PDB entry 1HQM | X-ray diffraction, 3.30 A resolution | chains A and B of the 5 polymer chains in the assembly

Chain A (and B):
Molecule: DNA-directed RNA polymerase subunit alpha
From: Thermus aquaticus
Notes: EC 2.7.7.6; chain B of this document is another copy of the same molecule, construct and numbering; everything in this record applies to it too
UniProtKB: Q9KWU8 (RPOA_THEAQ); aligned to UniProt positions 1-313 over residues 1-313 (the alignment contains insertions or deletions, so no single offset holds)
Chain sequence (313 residues; numbered 1 to 313; the number before each row is that of its first residue):
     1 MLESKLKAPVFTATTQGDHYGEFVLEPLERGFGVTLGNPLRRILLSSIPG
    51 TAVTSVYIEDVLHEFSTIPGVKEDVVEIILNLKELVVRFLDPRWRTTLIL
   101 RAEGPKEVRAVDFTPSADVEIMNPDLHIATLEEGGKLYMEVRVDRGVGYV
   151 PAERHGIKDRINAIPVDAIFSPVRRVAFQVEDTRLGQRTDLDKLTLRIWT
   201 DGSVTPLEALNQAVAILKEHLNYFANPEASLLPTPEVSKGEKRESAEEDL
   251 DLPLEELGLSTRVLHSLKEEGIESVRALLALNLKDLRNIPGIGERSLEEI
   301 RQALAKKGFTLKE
Not modelled in the structure: 1-5, 229-313 (chain B: 1-2, 232-313)
Construct notes: conflict Arg93 (Met94 in Q9KWU8), Trp94 (Ala95 in Q9KWU8), Arg95 (Ser96 in Q9KWU8), Val111 (Gly112 in Q9KWU8)

Interface between chain A and chain B:
Pairs across the interface (64; chain A residue first):
  Lys7(A) - Tyr223(B)
  Pro9(A) - Tyr223(B)  hydrophobic
  Phe11(A) - Tyr223(B)
  Phe11(A) - Phe224(B)  hydrophobic
  Phe11(A) - Ala225(B)
  Phe11(A) - Pro227(B)
  Phe11(A) - Glu228(B)
  Thr12(A) - Glu228(B)
  Ala13(A) - Glu228(B)  hydrogen bond (backbone-backbone)
  Ala13(A) - Ala229(B)
  Ala13(A) - Ser230(B)
  Thr14(A) - Ser230(B)
  Thr15(A) - Ala229(B)
  Thr15(A) - Ser230(B)  hydrogen bond (backbone-backbone)
  Thr15(A) - Leu231(B)
  Leu25(A) - Tyr223(B)  hydrophobic
  Leu28(A) - His220(B)
  Gly31(A) - Arg42(B)
  Phe32(A) - Ile43(B)  hydrophobic
  Phe32(A) - Ser47(B)
  Phe32(A) - Ile216(B)  hydrophobic
  Phe32(A) - His220(B)
  Val34(A) - Arg42(B)
  Thr35(A) - Pro39(B)
  Thr35(A) - Arg42(B)
  Thr35(A) - Ile43(B)
  Thr35(A) - Leu217(B)
  Leu36(A) - Leu217(B)  hydrophobic
  Leu36(A) - His220(B)
  Leu36(A) - Phe224(B)  hydrophobic
  Pro39(A) - Thr35(B)
  Pro39(A) - Pro39(B)  hydrophobic
  Leu40(A) - Leu221(B)  hydrophobic
  Leu40(A) - Phe224(B)  hydrophobic
  Arg42(A) - Gly31(B)  hydrogen bond (side chain-backbone)
  Arg42(A) - Val34(B)
  Arg42(A) - Thr35(B)  hydrogen bond
  Ile43(A) - Phe32(B)  hydrophobic
  Ile43(A) - Thr35(B)
  Ser47(A) - Phe32(B)
  Leu217(A) - Leu36(B)  hydrophobic
  Leu217(A) - Leu221(B)  hydrophobic
  Lys218(A) - Asn222(B)
  His220(A) - Leu28(B)
  His220(A) - Phe32(B)
  His220(A) - Leu36(B)
  Leu221(A) - Leu36(B)  hydrophobic
  Leu221(A) - Val214(B)  hydrophobic
  Leu221(A) - Leu217(B)  hydrophobic
  Leu221(A) - Lys218(B)
  Tyr223(A) - Lys7(B)  hydrogen bond (side chain-backbone)
  Tyr223(A) - Ala8(B)  hydrophobic
  Tyr223(A) - Pro9(B)  hydrophobic
  Tyr223(A) - Phe11(B)
  Phe224(A) - Phe11(B)  hydrophobic
  Phe224(A) - Leu25(B)  hydrophobic
  Phe224(A) - Leu36(B)  hydrophobic
  Ala225(A) - Phe11(B)
  Asn226(A) - Phe11(B)
  Pro227(A) - Phe11(B)
  Pro227(A) - Thr12(B)
  Pro227(A) - Ala13(B)
  Glu228(A) - Val10(B)
  Glu228(A) - Phe11(B)  hydrogen bond (backbone-backbone)
Interface residues without a listed pair, chain A (37 interface residues in all): Ala8, Gln16, Arg188, Leu196, Leu210, Val214, Ile216, Asn222
Interface residues without a listed pair, chain B (38 interface residues in all): Leu40, Glu153, Arg154, Asn211, Asn226

Summary:
37 residues of chain A and 38 residues of chain B are in contact, with 6 hydrogen bonds. Among the polar pairs
are Arg42(A)-Gly31(B), Arg42(A)-Thr35(B) and Tyr223(A)-Lys7(B).
Both chains are DNA-directed RNA polymerase subunit alpha (Thermus aquaticus). Entry 1HQM (Crystal structure
of thermus aquaticus core RNA polymerase-includes complete structure with side-chains (except for disordered
regions)-further ...) was determined by X-ray diffraction.
